PDB entry 9F45 | electron microscopy, 3.74 A resolution | chains B and D of the 8 polymer chains in the assembly

Chain B:
Protein: Serine/threonine-protein kinase mTOR
Organism: Homo sapiens
Notes: EC 2.7.11.1
Reference sequence: P42345 (MTOR_HUMAN); numbering as in UniProt (aligned over 1-2549)
Sequence (2549 residues; numbered 1 to 2549; the number before each row is that of its first residue):
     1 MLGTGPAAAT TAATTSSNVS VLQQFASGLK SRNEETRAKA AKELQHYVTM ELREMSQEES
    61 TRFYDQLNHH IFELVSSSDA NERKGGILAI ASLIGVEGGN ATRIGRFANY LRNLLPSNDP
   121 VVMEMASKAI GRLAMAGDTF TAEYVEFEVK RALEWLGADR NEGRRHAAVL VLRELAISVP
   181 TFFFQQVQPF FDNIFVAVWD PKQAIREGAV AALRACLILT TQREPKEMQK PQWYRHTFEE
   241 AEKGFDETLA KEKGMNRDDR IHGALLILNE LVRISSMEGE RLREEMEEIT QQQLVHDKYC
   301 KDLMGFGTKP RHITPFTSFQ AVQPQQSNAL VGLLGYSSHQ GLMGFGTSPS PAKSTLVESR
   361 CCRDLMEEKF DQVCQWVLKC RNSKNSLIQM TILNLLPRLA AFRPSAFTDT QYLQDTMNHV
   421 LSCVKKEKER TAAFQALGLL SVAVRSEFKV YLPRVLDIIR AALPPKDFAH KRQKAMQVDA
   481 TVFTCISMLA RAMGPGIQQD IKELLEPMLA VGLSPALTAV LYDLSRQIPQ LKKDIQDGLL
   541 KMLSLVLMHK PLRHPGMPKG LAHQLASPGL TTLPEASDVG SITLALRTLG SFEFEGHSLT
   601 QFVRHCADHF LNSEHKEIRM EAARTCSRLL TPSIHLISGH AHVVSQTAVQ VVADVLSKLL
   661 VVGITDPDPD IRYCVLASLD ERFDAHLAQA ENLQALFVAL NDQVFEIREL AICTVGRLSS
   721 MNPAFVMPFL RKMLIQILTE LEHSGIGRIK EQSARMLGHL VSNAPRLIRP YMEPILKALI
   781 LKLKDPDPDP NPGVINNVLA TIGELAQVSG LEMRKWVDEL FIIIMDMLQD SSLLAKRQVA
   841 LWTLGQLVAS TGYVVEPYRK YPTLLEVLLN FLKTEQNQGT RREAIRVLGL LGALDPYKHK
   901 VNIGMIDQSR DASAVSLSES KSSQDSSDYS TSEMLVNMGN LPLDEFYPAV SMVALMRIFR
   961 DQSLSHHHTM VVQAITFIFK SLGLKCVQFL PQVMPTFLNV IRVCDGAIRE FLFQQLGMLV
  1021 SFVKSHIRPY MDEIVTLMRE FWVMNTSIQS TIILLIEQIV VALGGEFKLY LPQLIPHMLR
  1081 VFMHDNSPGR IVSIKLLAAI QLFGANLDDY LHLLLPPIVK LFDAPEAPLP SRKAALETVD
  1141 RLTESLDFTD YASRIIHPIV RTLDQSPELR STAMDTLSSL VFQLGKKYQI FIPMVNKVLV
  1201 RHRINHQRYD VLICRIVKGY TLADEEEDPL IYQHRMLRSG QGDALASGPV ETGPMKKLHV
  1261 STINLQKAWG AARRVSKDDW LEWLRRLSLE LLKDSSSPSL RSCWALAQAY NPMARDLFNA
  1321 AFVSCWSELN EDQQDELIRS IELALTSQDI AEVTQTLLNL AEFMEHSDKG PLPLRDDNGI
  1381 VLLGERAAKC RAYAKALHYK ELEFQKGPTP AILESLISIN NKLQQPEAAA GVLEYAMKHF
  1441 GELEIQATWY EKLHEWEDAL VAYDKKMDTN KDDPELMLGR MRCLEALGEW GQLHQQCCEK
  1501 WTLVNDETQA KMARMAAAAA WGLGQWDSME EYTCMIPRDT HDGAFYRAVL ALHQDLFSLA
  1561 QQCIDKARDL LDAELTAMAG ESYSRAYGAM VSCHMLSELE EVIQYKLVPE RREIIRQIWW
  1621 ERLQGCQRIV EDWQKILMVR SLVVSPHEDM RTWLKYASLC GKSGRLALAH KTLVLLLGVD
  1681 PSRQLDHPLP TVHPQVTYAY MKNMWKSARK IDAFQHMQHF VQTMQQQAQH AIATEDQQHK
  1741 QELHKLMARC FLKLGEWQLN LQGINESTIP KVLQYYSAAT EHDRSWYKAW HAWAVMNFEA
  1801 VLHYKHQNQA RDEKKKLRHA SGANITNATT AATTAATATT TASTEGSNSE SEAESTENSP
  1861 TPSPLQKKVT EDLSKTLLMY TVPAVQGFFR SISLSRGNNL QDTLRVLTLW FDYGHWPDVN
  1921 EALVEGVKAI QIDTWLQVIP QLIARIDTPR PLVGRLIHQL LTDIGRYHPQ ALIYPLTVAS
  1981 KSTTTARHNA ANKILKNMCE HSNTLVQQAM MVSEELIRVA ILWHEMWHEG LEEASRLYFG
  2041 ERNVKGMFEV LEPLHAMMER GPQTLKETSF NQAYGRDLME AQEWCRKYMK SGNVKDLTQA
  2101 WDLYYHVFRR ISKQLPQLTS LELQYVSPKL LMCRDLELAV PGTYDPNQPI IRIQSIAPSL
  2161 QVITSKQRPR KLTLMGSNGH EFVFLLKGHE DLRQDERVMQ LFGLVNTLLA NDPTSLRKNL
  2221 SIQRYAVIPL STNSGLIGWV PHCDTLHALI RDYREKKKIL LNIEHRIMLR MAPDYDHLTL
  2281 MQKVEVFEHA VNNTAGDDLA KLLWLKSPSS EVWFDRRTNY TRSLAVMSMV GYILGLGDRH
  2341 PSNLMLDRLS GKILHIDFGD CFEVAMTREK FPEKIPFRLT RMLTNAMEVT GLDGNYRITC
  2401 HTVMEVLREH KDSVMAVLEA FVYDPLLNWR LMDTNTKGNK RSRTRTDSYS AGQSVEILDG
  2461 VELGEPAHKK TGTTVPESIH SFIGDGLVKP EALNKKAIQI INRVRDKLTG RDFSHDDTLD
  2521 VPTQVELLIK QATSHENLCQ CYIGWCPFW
Unresolved in the structure: 1-16, 31-36, 54-59, 75-81, 157-161, 224-232, 247-257, 290-303, 318-355, 381-385, 405-409, 467-477, 492-496, 550-577, 596-598, 634-643, 787-790, 904-932, 1223-1260, 1815-1866, 2437-2491
Curated features (UniProtKB/Swiss-Prot):
  - region: Val-2162 to Arg-2168 (G-loop), Lys-2258 to Gly-2296 (Interaction with MLST8), Gly-2335 to Asn-2343 (Catalytic loop), His-2355 to Thr-2380 (Activation loop)
  - binding site (1D-myo-inositol hexakisphosphate): Lys-1662, Lys-1702, Arg-1749
  - binding site (ATP): Ser-2165, Gln-2167, Leu-2185, Lys-2187, Glu-2190, Tyr-2225, Gly-2238, Trp-2239, Val-2240, Thr-2245, Met-2345, Ile-2356
  - binding site (Mg(2+)): Asn-2343, Asp-2357
  - modified residue: Met-1 (N-acetylmethionine), Ser-567 (Phosphoserine), Thr-1162 (Phosphothreonine), Lys-1218 (N6-acetyllysine), Ser-1261 (Phosphoserine), Ser-2159 (Phosphoserine), Thr-2164 (Phosphothreonine), Thr-2173 (Phosphothreonine), Thr-2446 (Phosphothreonine), Ser-2448 (Phosphoserine), Ser-2478 (Phosphoserine), Ser-2481 (Phosphoserine)
  - cross-link: Lys-2066 (Glycyl lysine isopeptide (Lys-Gly) (interchain with G-Cter in ubiquitin))
  - natural variant: Ala-8 (A8S: In a lung large cell carcinoma sample), Met-135 (M135T: In a metastatic melanoma sample), Arg-624 (R624H: In FCORD2; uncertain significance), Asp-1376 (D1376E: Found in a patient with focal epilepsy; uncertain significance), Tyr-1450 (Y1450D: In FCORD2), Trp-1456 (W1456G: In FCORD2), Ala-1459 (A1459D: In FCORD2; A1459S: In FCORD2; uncertain significance), Leu-1460 (L1460P: In FCORD2), Cys-1483 (C1483R: In FCORD2), Trp-1490 (W1490R: In SKS), Met-1595 (M1595I: In SKS), Arg-1709 (R1709H: In FCORD2; uncertain significance), 13 further natural variant entries in UniProt
  - mutagenesis: Lys-2066 (K2066R: Complete loss ubiquitination by the SCF(FBXO22) complex), Ser-2159 (S2159A: Reduces mTORC1-associated S-2481 autophosphorylation; when associated with A-2164. Reduced activity of the mTORC1 complex; S2159D: Mimics phosphorylation ...), Thr-2164 (T2164A: Reduces mTORC1-associated S-2481 autophosphorylation; when associated with A-2159; T2164E: Stronger phosphorylation of RPS6KB1; when associated with D-2159), Thr-2173 (T2173A: Increased mTOR kinase activity), His-2340 (H2340A: Barely detectable kinase activity), Asp-2357 (D2357E: Kinase-dead mutant, loss of interaction with TM4SF5 and loss of lysosome membrane localization; when associated with I-2364), Val-2364 (V2364I: Kinase-dead mutant, loss of interaction with TM4SF5 and loss of lysosome membrane localization; when associated with E-2357)

Chain D:
Protein: Target of rapamycin complex subunit LST8
Organism: Homo sapiens
Reference sequence: Q9BVC4 (LST8_HUMAN); residue numbers follow UniProt; this construct covers 1-326
Sequence (326 residues; each row starts with the number of its first residue):
     1 MNTSPGTVGS DPVILATAGY DHTVRFWQAH SGICTRTVQH QDSQVNALEV TPDRSMIAAA
    61 GYQHIRMYDL NSNNPNPIIS YDGVNKNIAS VGFHEDGRWM YTGGEDCTAR IWDLRSRNLQ
   121 CQRIFQVNAP INCVCLHPNQ AELIVGDQSG AIHIWDLKTD HNEQLIPEPE VSITSAHIDP
   181 DASYMAAVNS TGNCYVWNLT GGIGDEVTQL IPKTKIPAHT RYALQCRFSP DSTLLATCSA
   241 DQTCKIWRTS NFSLMTELSI KSGNPGESSR GWMWGCAFSG DSQYIVTASS DNLARLWCVE
   301 TGEIKREYGG HQKAVVCLAF NDSVLG
Unresolved in the structure: 1-7, 325-326

How chain B and chain D interact:
Contacting residue pairs (36; chain B residue first):
  Arg-2270(B) / Lys-313(D)  hydrogen bond (backbone-side chain)
  Met-2271(B) / Tyr-20(D)
  Ala-2272(B) / Tyr-20(D)  hydrophobic
  Pro-2273(B) / Lys-313(D)
  Asp-2274(B) / His-22(D)  salt bridge
  Asp-2274(B) / Ser-43(D)
  Asp-2274(B) / Gln-44(D)  hydrogen bond (side chain-backbone)
  His-2277(B) / Gln-44(D)
  His-2277(B) / Tyr-62(D)
  His-2277(B) / Asn-87(D)  hydrogen bond (backbone-side chain)
  Leu-2278(B) / Tyr-20(D)  hydrophobic
  Leu-2278(B) / Gln-44(D)
  Leu-2278(B) / Asn-87(D)
  Thr-2279(B) / Asn-87(D)
  Thr-2279(B) / Glu-105(D)  hydrogen bond
  Leu-2280(B) / Glu-105(D)  hydrogen bond (backbone-side chain)
  Leu-2280(B) / Gln-148(D)
  Met-2281(B) / Thr-174(D)
  Met-2281(B) / Leu-224(D)  hydrophobic
  Met-2281(B) / Trp-272(D)
  Gln-2282(B) / Tyr-20(D)  hydrogen bond
  Gln-2282(B) / Asn-46(D)
  Gln-2282(B) / Trp-274(D)
  Gln-2282(B) / Val-316(D)
  Val-2284(B) / Trp-272(D)  hydrophobic
  Glu-2285(B) / Trp-272(D)  hydrogen bond
  Glu-2285(B) / Ser-290(D)  hydrogen bond
  Glu-2288(B) / Arg-221(D)  salt bridge
  Glu-2288(B) / Tyr-222(D)  hydrogen bond
  Glu-2288(B) / Trp-272(D)
  His-2289(B) / Ser-269(D)
  Asn-2292(B) / Ser-269(D)
  His-2535(B) / Tyr-222(D)
  Glu-2536(B) / Ser-172(D)
  Glu-2536(B) / Ser-190(D)
  Glu-2536(B) / Tyr-222(D)
Other interface residues (no listed pair), chain B (20 interface residues in all): Asn-2293, Glu-2369
Other interface residues (no listed pair), chain D (26 interface residues in all): Asp-42, Val-45, Lys-86, Ser-268, Gly-271

Overview:
Chain B and chain D form an interface of 20 and 26 residues respectively; the contacts include 9 hydrogen
bonds and 2 salt bridges. Polar pairs include Asp-2274(B)/His-22(D), Glu-2288(B)/Arg-221(D) and
Arg-2270(B)/Lys-313(D).
Chain B is Serine/threonine-protein kinase mTOR and chain D is Target of rapamycin complex subunit LST8, both
from Homo sapiens; the structure, cryo-EM structure of human LST2 bound to human mTOR complex 1, was
determined by electron microscopy (same publication as 9F42, 9F43 and 9F44).
